6TY3 - chains A and B; structure by electron microscopy, 6.32 A resolution (low resolution: residue-level contacts below are approximate; hydrogen-bond / salt-bridge calls are withheld).

[Chain A (and B)]
Protein: Focal adhesion kinase 1
Source organism: Gallus gallus
Notes: EC 2.7.10.2; chain B of this document is another copy of the same molecule, construct and numbering; everything in this record applies to it too
UniProtKB: Q00944 (FAK1_CHICK); residue numbers follow UniProt; this construct covers 30-686
Amino-acid sequence (658 residues; numbered 29 to 686; the number before each row is that of its first residue):
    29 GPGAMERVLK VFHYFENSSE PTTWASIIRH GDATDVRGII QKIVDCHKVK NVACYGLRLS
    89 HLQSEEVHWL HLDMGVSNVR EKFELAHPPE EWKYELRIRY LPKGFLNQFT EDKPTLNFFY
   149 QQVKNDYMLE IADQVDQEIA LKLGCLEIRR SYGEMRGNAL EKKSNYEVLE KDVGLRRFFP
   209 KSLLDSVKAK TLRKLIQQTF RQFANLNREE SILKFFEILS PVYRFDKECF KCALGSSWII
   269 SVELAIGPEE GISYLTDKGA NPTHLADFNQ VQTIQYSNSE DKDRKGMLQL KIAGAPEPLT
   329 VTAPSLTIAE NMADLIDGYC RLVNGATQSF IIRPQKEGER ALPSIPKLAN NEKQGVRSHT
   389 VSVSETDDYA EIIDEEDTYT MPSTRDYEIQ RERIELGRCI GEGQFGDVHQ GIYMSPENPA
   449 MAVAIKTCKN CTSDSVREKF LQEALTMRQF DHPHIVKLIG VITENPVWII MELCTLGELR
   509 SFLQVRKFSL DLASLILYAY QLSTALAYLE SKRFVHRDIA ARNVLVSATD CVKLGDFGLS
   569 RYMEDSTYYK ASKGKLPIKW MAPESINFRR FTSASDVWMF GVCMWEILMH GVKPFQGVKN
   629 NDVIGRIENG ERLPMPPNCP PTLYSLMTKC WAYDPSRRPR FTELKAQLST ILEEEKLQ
Disordered / not traced: 29-34, 362-394, 402-410, 571-580
Construct notes: expression tag (29)
Curated features (UniProtKB/Swiss-Prot):
  - active site: Asp-546 (Proton acceptor)
  - binding site (ATP): Ile-428 to Gly-434, Lys-454, Glu-500 to Cys-502
  - modified residue (Phosphotyrosine): Tyr-397, Tyr-407, Tyr-576, Tyr-577
Reported in the primary citation:
  - post-translational modification sites: Tyr-397
  - mutagenesis - W266A: decreased binding to PI(4,5)P2
  - mutagenesis - K621A/K627A: decreased binding to PI(4,5)P2 membranes
  - post-translational modification sites: Tyr-576, Tyr-577 (citing earlier work)
  - mutagenesis - K454R: abolished catalytic activity (citing earlier work)

[Chain A / chain B interface]
Pairs across the interface (26):
  Ser-46(A) / Leu-525(B)
  Ser-46(A) / Asp-558(B)
  His-75(A) / Leu-685(B)
  Tyr-180(A) / Ser-517(B)
  Arg-184(A) / Phe-516(B)
  Lys-190(A) / Phe-516(B)
  Asn-193(A) / Phe-516(B)
  Val-196(A) / Ser-517(B)
  Arg-236(A) / Gln-686(B)
  Glu-423(A) / Gln-438(B)
  Gln-438(A) / Glu-423(B)
  Met-442(A) / Thr-503(B)
  Met-442(A) / Ser-555(B)
  Ala-450(A) / Ala-450(B)
  Thr-503(A) / Met-442(B)
  Phe-516(A) / Arg-184(B)
  Phe-516(A) / Lys-190(B)
  Phe-516(A) / Asn-193(B)
  Ser-517(A) / Tyr-180(B)
  Ser-517(A) / Val-196(B)
  Leu-525(A) / Ser-46(B)
  Ser-555(A) / Met-442(B)
  Asp-558(A) / Ser-46(B)
  Leu-685(A) / His-75(B)
  Gln-686(A) / Lys-141(B)
  Gln-686(A) / Arg-236(B)
Other interface residues (no listed pair), chain A (30 interface residues in all): Glu-44, Lys-141, Arg-426, Ile-440, Pro-447, Met-449, Leu-501, Leu-518, Ser-522, Lys-684
Other interface residues (no listed pair), chain B (29 interface residues in all): Glu-44, Ser-47, Arg-426, Ile-440, Pro-447, Met-449, Leu-501, Lys-684

[Summary]
30 residues of chain A face 29 of chain B across their interface. UniProt lists active-site residue Asp-546(A)
and 11 ATP-binding residues on chain A. From the paper: W266A of chain A reduces binding to PI(4,5)P2;
modification sites Tyr-397(A), Tyr-576(A) and Tyr-577(A); 3 substitutions were tested in all.
Chain A and chain B are both Focal adhesion kinase 1 (Gallus gallus); the structure, FAK structure from single
particle analysis of 2D crystals, was determined by electron microscopy (same publication as 6TY4).
